PDB entry 4INU | X-ray diffraction, 3.10 A resolution | chains L and M of the 28 polymer chains in the assembly

[Chain L]
Molecule: Proteasome component C5
Organism: Saccharomyces cerevisiae
Notes: EC 3.4.25.1
UniProt: P23724 (PSB1_YEAST); residues 1-222 here correspond to UniProt positions 20-241 (UniProt number = residue number + 19)
Amino-acid sequence (222 residues; numbered 1 to 222; the number before each row is that of its first residue):
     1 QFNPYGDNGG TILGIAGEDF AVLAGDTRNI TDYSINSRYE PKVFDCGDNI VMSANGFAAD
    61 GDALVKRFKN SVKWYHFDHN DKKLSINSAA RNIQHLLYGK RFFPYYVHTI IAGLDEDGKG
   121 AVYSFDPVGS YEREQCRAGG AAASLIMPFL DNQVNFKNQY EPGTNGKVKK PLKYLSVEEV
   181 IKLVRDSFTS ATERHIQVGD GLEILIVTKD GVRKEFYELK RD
Small-molecule neighbours: 1G6 (N3Phe-Phe(4-NH2CH2)-Leu-Phe(4-NH2CH2)-methyl vinyl sulfone, bound form): Pro104, Tyr106, His108, Ser124, Phe125, Asp126, Pro127, Val128, Ser130, Arg137

[Chain M]
Molecule: Proteasome component PRE4
Organism: Saccharomyces cerevisiae
Notes: EC 3.4.25.1
UniProt: P30657 (PSB4_YEAST); residues 1-233 here correspond to UniProt positions 34-266 (UniProt number = residue number + 33)
Amino-acid sequence (233 residues; each row starts with the number of its first residue):
     1 TQQPIVTGTS VISMKYDNGV IIAADNLGSY GSLLRFNGVE RLIPVGDNTV VGISGDISDM
    61 QHIERLLKDL VTENAYDNPL ADAEEALEPS YIFEYLATVM YQRRSKMNPL WNAIIVAGVQ
   121 SNGDQFLRYV NLLGVTYSSP TLATGFGAHM ANPLLRKVVD RESDIPKTTV QVAEEAIVNA
   181 MRVLYYRDAR SSRNFSLAII DKNTGLTFKK NLQVENMKWD FAKDIKGYGT QKI

[Chain L / chain M interface]
Contacting residue pairs (40):
  Gln1(L) - Thr1(M)  hydrogen bond
  Phe2(L) - Thr1(M)
  Phe2(L) - Arg104(M)
  Phe2(L) - Met107(M)
  Phe2(L) - Pro109(M)  hydrophobic
  Phe2(L) - Trp111(M)  hydrophobic
  Phe2(L) - Leu132(M)  hydrophobic
  Phe2(L) - Leu133(M)  hydrophobic
  Asn3(L) - Leu133(M)
  Pro4(L) - Arg104(M)  hydrogen bond (backbone-side chain)
  Pro4(L) - Met107(M)  hydrophobic
  Pro4(L) - Leu133(M)
  Asn8(L) - Val135(M)
  Asn29(L) - Tyr137(M)
  Ser34(L) - His149(M)  hydrogen bond
  Ile35(L) - Arg156(M)  hydrogen bond (backbone-side chain)
  Asn36(L) - Tyr137(M)  hydrogen bond
  Asn36(L) - Ser139(M)
  Ser37(L) - Ser138(M)  hydrogen bond (side chain-backbone)
  Tyr39(L) - Ser138(M)
  Glu40(L) - Arg128(M)  salt bridge
  Glu40(L) - Tyr137(M)
  Glu40(L) - Ser138(M)  hydrogen bond (side chain-backbone)
  Phe57(L) - Arg104(M)
  Phe57(L) - Leu133(M)
  Phe57(L) - Val135(M)  hydrophobic
  Ala59(L) - Tyr101(M)
  Ala59(L) - Leu133(M)
  Ala59(L) - Gly134(M)
  Ala59(L) - Val135(M)
  Asp60(L) - Tyr101(M)  hydrogen bond
  Asp60(L) - Arg104(M)  salt bridge
  Asp62(L) - Thr136(M)
  Ala63(L) - Tyr101(M)
  Lys66(L) - Glu94(M)  salt bridge
  Phe103(L) - Arg104(M)
  Phe103(L) - Ser105(M)
  Glu218(L) - Arg161(M)  salt bridge
  Arg221(L) - Asp160(M)  salt bridge
  Arg221(L) - Arg161(M)
Other interface residues (no listed pair), chain L (25 interface residues in all): Tyr5, Arg38, Ala58, Tyr105
Other interface residues (no listed pair), chain M (23 interface residues in all): Leu142, Ala148

[Summary]
25 residues of chain L and 23 residues of chain M are in contact; the contacts include 8 hydrogen bonds and 5
salt bridges. Among the polar pairs are Glu40(L)-Arg128(M), Asp60(L)-Arg104(M) and Lys66(L)-Glu94(M). Ligands
of chain L: compound 1G6.
Here chain L is Proteasome component C5 and chain M is Proteasome component PRE4, both from Saccharomyces
cerevisiae. Entry 4INU (Yeast 20S proteasome in complex with the vinyl sulfone LU112) was determined by X-ray
diffraction together with 4INR and 4INT from the same study.
